8T9D - chains K and S of the 26 polymer chains in the assembly; structure by electron microscopy, 4.66 A resolution (low resolution: residue-level contacts below are approximate; hydrogen-bond / salt-bridge calls are withheld).

== Chain K ==
Name: Mediator of RNA polymerase II transcription subunit 16
Organism: Homo sapiens
UniProt: Q9Y2X0 (MED16_HUMAN); residues 1-877 here = UniProt positions 1-877
Sequence (877 residues; each row starts with the number of its first residue):
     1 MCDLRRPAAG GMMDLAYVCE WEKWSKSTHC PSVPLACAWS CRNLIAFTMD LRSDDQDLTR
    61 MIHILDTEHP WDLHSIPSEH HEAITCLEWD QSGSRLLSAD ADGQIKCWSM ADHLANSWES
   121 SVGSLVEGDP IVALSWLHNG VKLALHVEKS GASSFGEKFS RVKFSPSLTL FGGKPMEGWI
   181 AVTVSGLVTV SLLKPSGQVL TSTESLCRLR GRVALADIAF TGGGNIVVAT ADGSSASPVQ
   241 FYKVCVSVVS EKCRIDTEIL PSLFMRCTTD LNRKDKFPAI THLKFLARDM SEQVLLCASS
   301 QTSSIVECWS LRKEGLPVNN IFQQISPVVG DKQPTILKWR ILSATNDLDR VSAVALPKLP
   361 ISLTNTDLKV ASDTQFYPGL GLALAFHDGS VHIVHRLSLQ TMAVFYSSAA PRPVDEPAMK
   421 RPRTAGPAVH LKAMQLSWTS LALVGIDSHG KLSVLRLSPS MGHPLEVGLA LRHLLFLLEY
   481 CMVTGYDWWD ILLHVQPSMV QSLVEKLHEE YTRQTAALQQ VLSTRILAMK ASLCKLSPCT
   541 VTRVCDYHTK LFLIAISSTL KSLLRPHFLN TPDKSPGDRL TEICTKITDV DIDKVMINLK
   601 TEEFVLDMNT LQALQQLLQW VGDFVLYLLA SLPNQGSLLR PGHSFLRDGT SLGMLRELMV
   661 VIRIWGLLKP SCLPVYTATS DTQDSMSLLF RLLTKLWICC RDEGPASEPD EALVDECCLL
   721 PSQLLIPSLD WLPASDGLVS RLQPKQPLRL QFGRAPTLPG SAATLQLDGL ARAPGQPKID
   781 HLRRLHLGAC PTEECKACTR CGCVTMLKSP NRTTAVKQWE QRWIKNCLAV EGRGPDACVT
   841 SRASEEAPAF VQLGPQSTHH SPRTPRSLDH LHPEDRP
Unresolved in the structure: 1-14, 53-58, 171-172, 299-302, 325-332, 357-363, 408-431, 538-542, 682-683, 708-732, 776-784, 839-877

== Chain S ==
Name: Mediator of RNA polymerase II transcription subunit 24
Organism: Homo sapiens
UniProt: O75448 (MED24_HUMAN); residues 1-989 here = UniProt positions 1-989
Sequence (989 residues; row label = number of the first residue in the row):
     1 MKVVNLKQAI LQAWKERWSD YQWAINMKKF FPKGATWDIL NLADALLEQA MIGPSPNPLI
    61 LSYLKYAISS QMVSYSSVLT AISKFDDFSR DLCVQALLDI MDMFCDRLSC HGKAEECIGL
   121 CRALLSALHW LLRCTAASAE RLREGLEAGT PAAGEKQLAM CLQRLEKTLS STKNRALLHI
   181 AKLEEASSWT AIEHSLLKLG EILANLSNPQ LRSQAEQCGT LIRSIPTMLS VHAEQMHKTG
   241 FPTVHAVILL EGTMNLTGET QSLVEQLTMV KRMQHIPTPL FVLEIWKACF VGLIESPEGT
   301 EELKWTAFTF LKIPQVLVKL KKYSHGDKDF TEDVNCAFEF LLKLTPLLDK ADQRCNCDCT
   361 NFLLQECGKQ GLLSEASVNN LMAKRKADRE HAPQQKSGEN ANIQPNIQLI LRAEPTVTNI
   421 LKTMDADHSK SPEGLLGVLG HMLSGKSLDL LLAAAAATGK LKSFARKFIN LNEFTTYGSE
   481 ESTKPASVRA LLFDISFLML CHVAQTYGSE VILSESRTGA EVPFFETWMQ TCMPEEGKIL
   541 NPDHPCFRPD STKVESLVAL LNNSSEMKLV QMKWHEACLS ISAAILEILN AWENGVLAFE
   601 SIQKITDNIK GKVCSLAVCA VAWLVAHVRM LGLDEREKSL QMIRQLAGPL FSENTLQFYN
   661 ERVVIMNSIL ERMCADVLQQ TATQIKFPST GVDTMPYWNL LPPKRPIKEV LTDIFAKVLE
   721 KGWVDSRSIH IFDTLLHMGG VYWFCNNLIK ELLKETRKEH TLRAVELLYS IFCLDMQQVT
   781 LVLLGHILPG LLTDSSKWHS LMDPPGTALA KLAVWCALSS YSSHKGQAST RQKKRHREDI
   841 EDYISLFPLD DVQPSKLMRL LSSNEDDANI LSSPTDRSMS SSLSASQLHT VNMRDPLNRV
   901 LANLFLLISS ILGSRTAGPH TQFVQWFMEE CVDCLEQGGR GSVLQFMPFT TVSELVKVSA
   961 MSSPKVVLAI TDLSLPLGRQ VAAKAIAAL
Unresolved in the structure: 1-3, 144-154, 393-409, 565-567, 844-891, 959-962, 988-989
Disulfide bonds: Cys-134/Cys-161
UniProt features mapped onto this chain:
  - motif: Leu-128 to Leu-132 (LXXLL motif 1), Leu-344 to Leu-348 (LXXLL motif 2), Leu-448 to Leu-452 (LXXLL motif 3), Leu-557 to Leu-561 (LXXLL motif 4), Leu-788 to Leu-792 (LXXLL motif 5), Leu-857 to Leu-861 (LXXLL motif 6)
  - modified residue (Phosphoserine): Ser-862, Ser-873

== How chain K and chain S interact ==
Residue-residue contacts - 29 pairs, chain K then chain S:
  His-29(K) with Pro-789(S); Leu-907(S); Ser-910(S)
  Pro-31(K) with Glu-841(S); Asp-842(S)
  Val-126(K) with Lys-708(S)
  Glu-127(K) with Lys-708(S)
  Gly-186(K) with Ile-707(S)
  Leu-187(K) with Met-738(S)
  Val-188(K) with Pro-703(S)
  Leu-209(K) with Gln-680(S)
  Arg-210(K) with Asn-699(S)
  Arg-212(K) with His-737(S); Met-738(S); Lys-834(S)
  Ser-235(K) with His-836(S)
  Ser-237(K) with Ile-539(S)
  Ile-259(K) with Met-630(S); Leu-631(S)
  Leu-260(K) with Met-630(S)
  Pro-261(K) with Arg-629(S); Met-630(S); Leu-631(S)
  Ser-262(K) with Arg-629(S)
  Phe-264(K) with Ile-539(S)
  Phe-277(K) with His-836(S)
  Val-318(K) with Asn-594(S)
  Ile-321(K) with Asn-590(S)
  Phe-322(K) with Val-596(S)
Interface residues without a listed pair, chain K (30 interface residues in all): Thr-28, Ser-185, Glu-204, Ser-205, Arg-208, Pro-238, Leu-316, Asn-319, Asn-320
Interface residues without a listed pair, chain S (38 interface residues in all): Glu-536, Leu-540, Asp-543, Leu-586, Glu-593, Gly-632, Thr-681, Leu-701, Lys-704, Arg-705, Pro-706, Gly-739, Trp-743, Asn-747, Gly-785, His-786, Asn-903

== Overview ==
30 residues of chain K and 38 residues of chain S are in contact.
Here chain K is Mediator of RNA polymerase II transcription subunit 16 and chain S is Mediator of RNA
polymerase II transcription subunit 24, both from Homo sapiens. Entry 8T9D (CryoEM structure of TR-TRAP) was
determined by electron microscopy together with 8T1L and 8T1I from the same study.
